7T7D - chain A; structure by X-ray diffraction, 2.65 A resolution.

== Chain A ==
Molecule: Beta-lactamase OXA-23
From: Acinetobacter baumannii
Reference sequence: V5TGX0 (V5TGX0_ACIBA); residues 31-273 here correspond to UniProt positions 20-262 (UniProt number = residue number - 11)
Amino-acid sequence (243 residues; numbered 31 to 273; the number before each row is that of its first residue):
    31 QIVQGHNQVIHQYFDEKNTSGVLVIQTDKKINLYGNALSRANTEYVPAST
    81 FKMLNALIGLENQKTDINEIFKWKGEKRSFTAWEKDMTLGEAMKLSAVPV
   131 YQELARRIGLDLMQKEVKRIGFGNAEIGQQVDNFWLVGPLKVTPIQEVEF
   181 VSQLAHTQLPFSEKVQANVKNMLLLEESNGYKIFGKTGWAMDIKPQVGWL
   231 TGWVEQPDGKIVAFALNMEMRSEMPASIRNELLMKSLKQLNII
Not modelled in the structure: 31-34
Modified positions: K82 (lysine nz-carboxylic acid; KCX)
Covalent attachments: compound FDX linked to S79
Ligand contacts: FDX ((2R,4S)-2-(1,3-dihydroxypropan-2-yl)-4-{[(3R,5R)-5-(dimethylcarbamoyl)pyrrolidin-3-yl]sulfanyl}-3,4-dihydro-2H-pyrrole-5-carboxylic acid): A78, K82, F110, A112, W113, L125, S126, V128, L166, T217, G218, W219, M221, R259
What the authors report for this chain:
  - binding site for FDX: S79
  - post-translational modification sites: K82
  - catalytic residues: K82 (proposed by the authors, not directly observed)

== In short ==
Compound FDX is covalently linked to S79. From the paper: the catalytic residue K82; a binding site for FDX at
S79.
Chain A is Beta-lactamase OXA-23 (Acinetobacter baumannii); the structure, MA-1-206-OXA-23 30s complex, was
determined by X-ray diffraction (same publication as 7T7E, 7T7F and 7T7G).
